Entry 7TK8 (electron microscopy, 4.70 A resolution (low resolution: residue-level contacts below are approximate; hydrogen-bond / salt-bridge calls are withheld)); this record covers chains T and W of the 27 polymer chains in the assembly.

== Chain T ==
Name: ATP synthase subunit a
Source organism: Saccharomyces cerevisiae
UniProt: P00854 (ATP6_YEAST); residues 1-249 here correspond to UniProt positions 11-259 (UniProt number = residue number + 10)
Sequence (249 residues; each row starts with the number of its first residue):
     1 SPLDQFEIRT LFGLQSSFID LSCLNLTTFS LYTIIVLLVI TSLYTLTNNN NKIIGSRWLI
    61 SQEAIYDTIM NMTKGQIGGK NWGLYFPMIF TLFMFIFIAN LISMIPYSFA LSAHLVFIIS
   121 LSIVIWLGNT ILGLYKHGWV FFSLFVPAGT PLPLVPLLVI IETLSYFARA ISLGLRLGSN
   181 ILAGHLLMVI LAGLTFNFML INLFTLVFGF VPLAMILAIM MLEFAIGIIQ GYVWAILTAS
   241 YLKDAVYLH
Disordered / not traced: 1-25

== Chain W ==
Name: ATP synthase subunit f
Source organism: Saccharomyces cerevisiae
UniProt: Q06405 (ATPK_YEAST); residues 1-95 here correspond to UniProt positions 7-101 (UniProt number = residue number + 6)
Sequence (95 residues; row label = number of the first residue in the row):
     1 VSTLIPPKVV SSKNIGSAPN AKRIANVVHF YKSLPQGPAP AIKANTRLAR YKAKYFDGDN
    61 ASGKPLWHFA LGIIAFGYSM EYYFHLRHHK GAEEH
Disordered / not traced: 86-95

== How chain T and chain W interact ==
Residue-residue contacts (6):
  Leu46(T) - Phe56(W)
  Asn49(T) - Pro40(W)
  Asn49(T) - Ala41(W)
  Asn50(T) - Ala41(W)
  Ser56(T) - Gly58(W)
  Arg57(T) - Gly58(W)
Other interface residues (no listed pair), chain T (7 interface residues in all): Trp58, Tyr107
Other interface residues (no listed pair), chain W (5 interface residues in all): Gly77

== Overview ==
7 residues of chain T face 5 of chain W across their interface.
Here chain T is ATP synthase subunit a and chain W is ATP synthase subunit f, both from Saccharomyces
cerevisiae. Entry 7TK8 (Yeast ATP synthase State 1catalytic(c) with 10 mM ATP backbone model) was determined
by electron microscopy together with 7TJS, 7TJT, 7TJU, 7TJV, 7TJW, 7TJX and 30 further entries from the same
study.
